Entry 7CRW (electron microscopy, 3.18 A resolution); this record covers chains D and A of the 4 polymer chains in the assembly.

# Chain D
Name: Dipeptidyl peptidase 9
Organism: Rattus norvegicus
UniProt: M0R781 (M0R781_RAT); residue numbers follow UniProt; this construct covers 1-862
Chain sequence (862 residues; each row starts with the number of its first residue):
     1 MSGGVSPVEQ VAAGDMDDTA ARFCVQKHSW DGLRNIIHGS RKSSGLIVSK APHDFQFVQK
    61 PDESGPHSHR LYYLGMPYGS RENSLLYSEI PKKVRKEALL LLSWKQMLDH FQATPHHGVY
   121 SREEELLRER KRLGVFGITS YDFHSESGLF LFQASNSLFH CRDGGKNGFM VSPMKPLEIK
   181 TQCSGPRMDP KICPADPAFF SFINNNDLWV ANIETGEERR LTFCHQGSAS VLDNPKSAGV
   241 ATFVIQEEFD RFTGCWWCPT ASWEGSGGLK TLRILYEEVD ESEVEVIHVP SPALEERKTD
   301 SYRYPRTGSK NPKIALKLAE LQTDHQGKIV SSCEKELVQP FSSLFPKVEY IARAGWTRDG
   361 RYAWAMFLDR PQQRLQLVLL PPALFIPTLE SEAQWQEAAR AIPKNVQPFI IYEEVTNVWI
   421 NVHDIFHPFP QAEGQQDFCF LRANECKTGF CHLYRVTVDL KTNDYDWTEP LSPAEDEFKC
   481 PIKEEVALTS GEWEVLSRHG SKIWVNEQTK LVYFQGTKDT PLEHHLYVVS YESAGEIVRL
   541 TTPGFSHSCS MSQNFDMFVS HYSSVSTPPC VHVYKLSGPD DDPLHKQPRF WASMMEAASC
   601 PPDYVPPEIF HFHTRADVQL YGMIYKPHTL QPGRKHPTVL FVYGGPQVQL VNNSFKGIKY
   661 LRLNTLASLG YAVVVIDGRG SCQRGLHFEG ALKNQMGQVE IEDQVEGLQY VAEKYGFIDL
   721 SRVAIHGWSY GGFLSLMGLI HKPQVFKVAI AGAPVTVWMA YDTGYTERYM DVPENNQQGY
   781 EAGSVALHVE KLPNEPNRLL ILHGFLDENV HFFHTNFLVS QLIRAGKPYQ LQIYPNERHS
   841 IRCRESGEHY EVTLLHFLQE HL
Not modelled in the structure: 1-20, 264-268
Reported in the primary citation:
  - mutagenesis - S729A: unchanged binding to rNLRP1 FIIND-CARD fragment
  - catalytic residues: Ser729 (proposed by the authors, not directly observed)
  - mutagenesis - S729A: unchanged binding to NLR family protein 1 (chain A)

# Chain A
Name: NLR family protein 1
Organism: Rattus norvegicus
UniProt: D9I2G3 (D9I2G3_RAT); numbering as in UniProt (aligned over 1-1218)
Chain sequence (1218 residues; numbered 1 to 1218; the number before each row is that of its first residue):
     1 MEESQSKQES NTRVAQHGSQ QDVDPTFQTK RALEKERSKP RPRPLPRVQL QSLPGWSSTS
    61 KDVPLSQLIR EMDHESRRCI HRSKKKLDRS EHISQGTIPE IYEKRKETIS HTQSMEQKYL
   121 FQNFTKLLLL QKCCPGGSEK LVRESWHPCV PEEGGHMIEI QDLFDPNLDT EKKPQLVIIE
   181 GAAGIGKSTL ARQVKRAWDE GQLYRDRFQH VFFFSCRELA QCKQLSLAEL IAQGQEVPTA
   241 PTRQILSRPE KLLFILDGID EPAWVLEDQN PELCVHWSQA QPVHTLLGSL LGKSILPEAS
   301 LMLTARTTAL QKLVPSLGQP HRVEVLGFSE FERKDYFYKY FAKERNTIID FNLIGSIPVL
   361 LTLCEVPWVC WLLCTCLEKQ MQQGEVLSLT SQTTTALCLK YLSLTIPGQH LSTQLRTLCS
   421 LAAEGICQRR TLFSKSDLCK QGLAEDAIAT FLKIGVLQRQ PSSLSYSFAH LCLQEFFAAM
   481 SYILEDSEEA HGDMGNDRTV ETLVERYGRQ NLFEAPTVRF LLGLLNTREM REMENIFACK
   541 FPWETKLKLL QSIIGEPFCQ PCHLGLFHCL YENQEEELLT ETMLCFPLTA SGPNHMEATV
   601 FQTNVKRLVI QTDMELMVVT FCITFSHVRS LRLKGKGQQE YKLTAPAMVL YRWTPISEAS
   661 WKVLFSNLKC TRNLEELDLS GNPLSYSAVR SLCTALRQPG CRLKTLWLVD CGLTSRCCSF
   721 LASMLSAHSR LAELDLRLND LGDNGVRQLC EGLRNPACNL SILRLDQASL SEQVITELRA
   781 LETKNPKLFI SSTWMSHMTM PTENTDGEES LTSSKQQQQQ SGDKHMEPLG TDDDFWGPSG
   841 PVSTEVVDRE RNLYRVRLPM AGSYHCPSTG LHFVVTRAVT IEIGFCAWSQ FLHETPLQHS
   901 HMVAGPLFDI KAEHGAVTAV CLPHFVSLQE GKVDSSLFHV AHFQDHGMVL ETPARVEPHF
   961 AVLENPSFSP MGVLLRMIPA VGHFIPITSI TLIYYRLYLE DITFHLYLVP NDCTIRKAID
  1021 EEELKFQFVR INKPPPVDAL YVGSRYIVSS SKEVEILPKE LELCYRSPRE SQLFSEIYVG
  1081 NIGSGINLQL TDKKYMNLIW EALLKPGDLR PALPRMASAP KDAPALLHFV DQHREQLVAR
  1141 VTSVDPLLDK LHGLVLSEED YETVRAEATN QDKMRKLFRG SRSWSWDCKD HFYQALKETH
  1201 PHLIMDLLEK SGGVSVRL
Not modelled in the structure: 1-831, 1111-1218
Swiss-Prot annotation at these positions:
  - binding site (ATP): Gly181 to Ser188
  - site: His942 (Trigger for autolytic processing), Phe968, Ser969 (Cleavage)
Reported in the primary citation:
  - catalytic residues: His942
  - mutagenesis - S969A: unchanged binding to rDPP9
  - mutagenesis - S969A: unchanged binding to Dipeptidyl peptidase 9 (chain D)

# How chain D and chain A interact
Pairs across the interface (45):
  Ser43(D) with Val981(A)
  Gly45(D) with Ile978(A); Val981(A)
  Leu46(D) with Gln898(A); His899(A); Ile978(A), hydrophobic
  Val48(D) with His899(A)
  His67(D) with His946(A)
  Tyr78(D) with Gln898(A)
  Pro91(D) with His946(A)
  Arg95(D) with Val949(A); Glu951(A), salt bridge
  Ala98(D) with Val949(A), hydrophobic
  Leu99(D) with Met948(A); Val949(A); Leu950(A), hydrogen bond (backbone-backbone)
  Leu100(D) with Met948(A); Val949(A), hydrophobic
  Leu101(D) with Thr895(A); Pro896(A); Gly947(A); Met948(A), hydrogen bond (backbone-backbone)
  Leu102(D) with Pro896(A); His946(A)
  Ser103(D) with Glu894(A), hydrogen bond; His946(A), hydrogen bond (side chain-backbone); Gly947(A)
  Trp104(D) with Glu894(A), hydrogen bond (backbone-backbone); Pro896(A)
  Lys105(D) with Glu894(A), salt bridge; Asp945(A)
  Met594(D) with Pro896(A)
  Met595(D) with His899(A)
  Glu596(D) with His899(A); Ser900(A); Arg976(A), salt bridge
  Ala597(D) with Ser900(A), hydrogen bond (backbone-side chain)
  Ala598(D) with Met977(A); Ile978(A)
  Ser599(D) with Met977(A), hydrogen bond
  Pro601(D) with Met977(A); Gly982(A); His983(A)
  Pro602(D) with Val981(A); Gly982(A)
Also at the interface, not in a pair above, chain D (26 interface residues in all): Pro66, Glu89
Also at the interface, not in a pair above, chain A (21 interface residues in all): Leu897, His901
From the paper, about this interface:
  - interface residues, chain D: Leu101(D)
  - interface residues, chain A: Ser900(A)

# Summary
The interface between chain D and chain A involves 26 residues on one side and 21 on the other; the contacts
include 7 hydrogen bonds and 3 salt bridges. Polar pairs include Arg95(D)-Glu951(A), Lys105(D)-Glu894(A) and
Glu596(D)-Arg976(A). The paper reports catalytic residues Ser729(D) and His942(A); S729A of chain D leaves
binding to rNLRP1 FIIND-CARD fragment unchanged.
Here chain D is Dipeptidyl peptidase 9 and chain A is NLR family protein 1, both from Rattus norvegicus. Entry
7CRW (Cryo-EM structure of rNLRP1-rDPP9 complex) was determined by electron microscopy, deposited together
with 7CRV.
